PDB entry 5ALC | X-ray diffraction, 1.70 A resolution | chains H and L

== Chain H ==
Name: Anti-ticagrelor fab 72, heavy chain
Source organism: Homo sapiens
Notes: antibody fragment or engineered binder
Sequence (234 residues; numbered 1 to 218 plus 16 insertion-coded residues; the number before each row is that of its first residue; a row labelled like 82A-82C holds insertion residues (82A, then the next letters in order)):
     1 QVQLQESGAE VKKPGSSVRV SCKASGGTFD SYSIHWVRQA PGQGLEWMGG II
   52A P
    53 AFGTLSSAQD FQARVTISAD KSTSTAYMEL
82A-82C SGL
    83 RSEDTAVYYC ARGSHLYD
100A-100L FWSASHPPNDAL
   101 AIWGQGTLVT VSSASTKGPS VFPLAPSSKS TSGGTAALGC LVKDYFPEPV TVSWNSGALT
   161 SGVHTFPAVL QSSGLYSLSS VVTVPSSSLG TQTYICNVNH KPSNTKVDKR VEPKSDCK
Not modelled in the structure: 1, 100, 100A-100G, 131-134, 214-218
Cystine bridges: Cys22-Cys92, Cys140-Cys196
Small-molecule neighbours: Ticagrelor (TIQ): Ser33, His35, Trp47, Gly50, Ile51, Ile52, Thr56, Leu57, Ser58, Tyr99, Pro100H, Asp100J, Ala100K, Leu100L
What the authors report for this chain:
  - binding site for Ticagrelor: His35, Trp47, Tyr99, Leu100L

== Chain L ==
Name: Anti-ticagrelor fab 72, light chain
Source organism: Homo sapiens
Notes: antibody fragment or engineered binder
Sequence (216 residues; numbered 1 to 213 plus 4 insertion-coded residues; 1 number in that range is skipped by the numbering (no residue carries it; nothing is unmodelled there); the number before each row is that of its first residue; a row labelled like 27A-27B holds insertion residues (27A, then the next letters in order)):
     1 QSVVTQPPS
    11 VSAAPGQKVT ISCSGSN
27A-27B SD
    28 IGNNYVSWYQ QLPGTAPKLL IYDNNKRPSG IPDRFSGSKS GTSATLAITG LQAGDEADYY
    88 CGTWDISL
95A-95B SA
    96 GLFGGGTKVT VLGQPKAAPS VTLFPPSSEE LQANKATLVC LISDFYPGAV TVAWKADSSP
   156 VKAGVETTTP SKQSNNKYAA SSYLSLTPEQ WKSHRSYSCQ VTHEGSTVEK TVAPTECS
Not modelled in the structure: 1-2, 210-213
Cystine bridges: Cys23-Cys88, Cys135-Cys194
Small-molecule neighbours: Ticagrelor (TIQ): Ser34, Tyr36, Gly89, Thr90, Trp91, Ile93, Ser95A, Gly96, Leu97, Phe98
What the authors report for this chain:
  - binding site for Ticagrelor: Trp91, Phe98

== Chain H / chain L interface ==
Residue-residue contacts - 65 pairs, chain H then chain L:
  His35(H) - Trp91(L)
  Val37(H) - Phe98(L)  hydrophobic
  Gln39(H) - Gln38(L)  hydrogen bond
  Gln39(H) - Tyr87(L)  hydrogen bond
  Gln43(H) - Tyr87(L)
  Gly44(H) - Tyr87(L)
  Leu45(H) - Pro44(L)  hydrophobic
  Leu45(H) - Tyr87(L)  hydrophobic
  Leu45(H) - Phe98(L)
  Trp47(H) - Trp91(L)  hydrophobic
  Trp47(H) - Ser95A(L)
  Trp47(H) - Ala95B(L)  hydrophobic
  Trp47(H) - Gly96(L)
  Ser58(H) - Ser95A(L)  hydrogen bond (side chain-backbone)
  Tyr91(H) - Gln38(L)  hydrogen bond
  Tyr91(H) - Thr42(L)
  Tyr91(H) - Ala43(L)  hydrophobic
  Tyr91(H) - Pro44(L)
  Ser96(H) - Tyr49(L)
  Pro100H(H) - Tyr32(L)
  Asn100I(H) - Tyr32(L)
  Asn100I(H) - Asp50(L)  hydrogen bond
  Ala100K(H) - Ser34(L)
  Ala100K(H) - Tyr36(L)
  Ala100K(H) - Tyr49(L)  hydrophobic
  Leu100L(H) - Tyr36(L)  hydrogen bond (backbone-side chain)
  Leu100L(H) - Leu46(L)
  Leu100L(H) - Phe98(L)  hydrophobic
  Ala101(H) - Leu46(L)  hydrophobic
  Trp103(H) - Tyr36(L)  hydrophobic
  Trp103(H) - Pro44(L)
  Gly104(H) - Ala43(L)
  Phe122(H) - Ser122(L)
  Phe122(H) - Glu124(L)
  Phe122(H) - Glu125(L)
  Pro123(H) - Ser122(L)
  Pro123(H) - Glu124(L)
  Leu124(H) - Phe119(L)
  Leu124(H) - Val134(L)  hydrophobic
  Ala125(H) - Phe119(L)
  Lys129(H) - Lys205(L)
  Ser130(H) - Phe119(L)
  Ala137(H) - Phe119(L)
  Leu141(H) - Thr132(L)
  Leu141(H) - Tyr178(L)  hydrophobic
  Lys143(H) - Thr132(L)
  His164(H) - Lys167(L)
  His164(H) - Gln168(L)
  His164(H) - Ala174(L)
  Phe166(H) - Leu136(L)  hydrophobic
  Phe166(H) - Ala174(L)  hydrophobic
  Phe166(H) - Ala175(L)
  Phe166(H) - Ser176(L)
  Pro167(H) - Thr163(L)
  Val169(H) - Glu161(L)
  Val169(H) - Thr162(L)
  Val169(H) - Tyr178(L)  hydrophobic
  Leu170(H) - Glu161(L)
  Gln171(H) - Glu161(L)
  Ser172(H) - Glu161(L)
  Leu178(H) - Tyr178(L)
  Ser179(H) - Val134(L)
  Ser179(H) - Tyr178(L)  hydrogen bond
  Val181(H) - Leu136(L)  hydrophobic
  Lys209(H) - Glu124(L)  salt bridge
Also at the interface, not in a pair above, chain H (42 interface residues in all): Glu46, Gln105, Val121, Leu138, Ala168
Also at the interface, not in a pair above, chain L (40 interface residues in all): Asn31, Thr117, Pro120, Ala128, Thr164, Ser166, Ser180

== Summary ==
42 residues of chain H face 40 of chain L across their interface, with 7 hydrogen bonds and 1 salt bridge.
Polar pairs include Lys209(H)-Glu124(L), Gln39(H)-Gln38(L) and Gln39(H)-Tyr87(L). Ticagrelor is bound between
chain H and chain L. The paper reports a binding site for Ticagrelor at His35(H), Trp47(H) and Trp91(L) among
others.
Chain H is Anti-ticagrelor fab 72, heavy chain and chain L is Anti-ticagrelor fab 72, light chain, both from
Homo sapiens; the structure, Ticagrelor antidote candidate Fab 72 in complex with ticagrelor, was determined
by X-ray diffraction, deposited together with 5ALB.
